6GVE - chains D and F of the 16 polymer chains in the assembly; structure by electron microscopy, 3.90 A resolution.

Chain D (and F):
Name: Glyceraldehyde-3-phosphate dehydrogenase
Organism: Thermosynechococcus elongatus (strain BP-1)
Notes: EC 1.2.1.-; chain F of this document is another copy of the same molecule, construct and numbering; everything in this record applies to it too
UniProtKB: Q8DIW5 (Q8DIW5_THEEB); residue numbers follow UniProt; this construct covers 1-337
Amino-acid sequence (339 residues; each row starts with the number of its first residue; numbers below 1 keep their minus sign (Gly-1 is residue -1)):
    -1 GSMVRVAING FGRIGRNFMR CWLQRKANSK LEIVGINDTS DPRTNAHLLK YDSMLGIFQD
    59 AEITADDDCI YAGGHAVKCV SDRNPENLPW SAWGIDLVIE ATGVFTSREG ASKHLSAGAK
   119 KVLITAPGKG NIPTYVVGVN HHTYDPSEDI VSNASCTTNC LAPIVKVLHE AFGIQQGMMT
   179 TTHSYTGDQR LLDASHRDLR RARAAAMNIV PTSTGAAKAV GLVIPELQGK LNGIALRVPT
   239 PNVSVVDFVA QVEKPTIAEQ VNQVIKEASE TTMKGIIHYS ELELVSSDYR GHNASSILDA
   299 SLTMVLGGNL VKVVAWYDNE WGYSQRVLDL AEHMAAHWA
Not modelled in the structure: -1 to 0
Sequence notes: expression tag (-1 to 0)
Residues lining bound ligands: NAD (nicotinamide-adenine-dinucleotide): Asn7, Gly8, Phe9, Gly10, Arg11, Ile12, Asn35, Asp36, Thr37, Asp80, Arg81, Ala99, Thr100, Gly101, Val102, Phe103, Thr123, Ala124, Cys154, Thr184, Asn317, Glu318, Tyr321

Chain D / chain F interface:
Pairs across the interface (16; chain D residue first):
  His45(D) - Leu282(F)
  Tyr49(D) - Leu280(F)
  Tyr49(D) - Leu282(F)  hydrophobic
  Tyr49(D) - Asp286(F)
  Ser51(D) - Ser285(F)  hydrogen bond
  Ser51(D) - Arg288(F)
  Ile55(D) - Asp286(F)
  Leu280(D) - Tyr49(F)
  Glu281(D) - His45(F)
  Leu282(D) - His45(F)
  Leu282(D) - Tyr49(F)  hydrophobic
  Ser285(D) - Ser51(F)  hydrogen bond (side chain-backbone)
  Asp286(D) - Tyr49(F)
  Asp286(D) - Ile55(F)
  Arg288(D) - Ser51(F)
  Arg288(D) - Arg288(F)
Also at the interface, not in a pair above, chain D (13 interface residues in all): Asp50, Met52, Gly54
Also at the interface, not in a pair above, chain F (13 interface residues in all): Asp50, Met52, Gly54, Glu281

Overview:
The chain D/chain F interface involves 13 residues from each chain, with 2 hydrogen bonds. The hydrogen-bonded
pair is Ser51(D)-Ser285(F). Ligands of chain D: NAD.
Both chains are Glyceraldehyde-3-phosphate dehydrogenase (Thermosynechococcus elongatus (strain BP-1)). Entry
6GVE (GAPDH-CP12-PRK complex) was determined by electron microscopy, deposited together with 6GFO, 6GFQ, 6GG7,
6GHL and 6GHR.
